Entry 4YW6 (X-ray diffraction, 1.40 A resolution); this record covers chains C and D of the 4 polymer chains in the assembly.

# Chain C (and D)
Molecule: PA-I galactophilic lectin
Organism: Pseudomonas aeruginosa
Notes: chain D of this document is another copy of the same molecule, construct and numbering; everything in this record applies to it too
Reference sequence: Q05097 (PA1L_PSEAE); residues 1-121 here correspond to UniProt positions 2-122 (UniProt number = residue number + 1)
Sequence (121 residues; numbered 1 to 121; the number before each row is that of its first residue):
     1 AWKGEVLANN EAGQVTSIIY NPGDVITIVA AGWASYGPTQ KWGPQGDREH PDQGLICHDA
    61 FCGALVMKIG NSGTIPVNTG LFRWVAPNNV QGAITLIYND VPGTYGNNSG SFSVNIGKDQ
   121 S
Bound ions: Ca2+: Tyr36, Asp100, Thr104, Asn107, Asn108 (together with G0P)
Small-molecule neighbours: G0P (N-[(2S)-6-amino-1-oxo-1-(pyrrolidin-1-yl)hexan-2-yl]-4-(beta-D-galactopyranosyloxy)benzamide): Tyr36, Gly37, Pro38, Glu49, His50, Pro51, Gln53, Cys62, Asp100, Val101, Thr104, Asn107, Asn108

# Interface between chain C and chain D
Residue-residue contacts (13):
  Ala1(C) with Ser121(D), hydrogen bond (backbone-backbone)
  Asn21(C) with Asn21(D)
  Gly117(C) with Ser121(D)
  Lys118(C) with Gln120(D); Ser121(D), hydrogen bond (backbone-backbone)
  Asp119(C) with Asp119(D); Gln120(D), hydrogen bond
  Gln120(C) with Lys118(D); Asp119(D), hydrogen bond; Gln120(D)
  Ser121(C) with Ala1(D), hydrogen bond (backbone-backbone); Gly117(D); Lys118(D), hydrogen bond (backbone-backbone)
Other interface residues (no listed pair), chain C (8 interface residues in all): Asp24
Other interface residues (no listed pair), chain D (8 interface residues in all): Asp24

# In short
Chain C and chain D each contribute 8 residues to their interface; the contacts include 6 hydrogen bonds.
Among the polar pairs are Lys118(C)-Ser121(D), Asp119(C)-Gln120(D) and Ala1(C)-Ser121(D). Ligands of chain C:
compound G0P. Tyr36(C), Asp100(C), Thr104(C), Asn107(C) and Asn108(C) form the Ca2+ site.
Both chains are PA-I galactophilic lectin (Pseudomonas aeruginosa). Entry 4YW6 (Structural Insight into
Divalent Galactoside Binding to Pseudomonas aeruginosa lectin LecA) was determined by X-ray diffraction
together with 4YW7 and 4YWA from the same study.
